PDB entry 9U6A | X-ray diffraction, 1.92 A resolution | chains B and F of the 3 polymer chains in the assembly

== Chain B ==
Molecule: Tubulin beta chain
From: Sus scrofa
Reference sequence: P02554 (TBB_PIG); the author numbering skips numbers that UniProt does not, so the offset changes along the chain: 1-358 = UniProt 1-358; 367-439 = UniProt 359-431
Amino-acid sequence (431 residues; numbered 1 to 439; 8 numbers in that range are skipped by the numbering (no residue carries them; nothing is unmodelled there); the number before each row is that of its first residue):
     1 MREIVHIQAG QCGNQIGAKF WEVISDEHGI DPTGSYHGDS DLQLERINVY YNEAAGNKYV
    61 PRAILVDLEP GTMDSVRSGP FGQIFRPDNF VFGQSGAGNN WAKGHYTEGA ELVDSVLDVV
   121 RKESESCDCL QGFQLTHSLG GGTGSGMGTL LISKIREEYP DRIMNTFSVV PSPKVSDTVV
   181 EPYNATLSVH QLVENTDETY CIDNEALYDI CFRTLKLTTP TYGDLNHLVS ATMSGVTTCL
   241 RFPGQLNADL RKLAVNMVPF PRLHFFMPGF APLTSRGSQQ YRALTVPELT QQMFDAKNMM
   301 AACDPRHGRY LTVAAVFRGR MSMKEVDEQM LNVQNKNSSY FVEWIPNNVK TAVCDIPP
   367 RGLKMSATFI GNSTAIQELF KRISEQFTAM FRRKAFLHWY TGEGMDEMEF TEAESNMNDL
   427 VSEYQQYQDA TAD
Residues lining bound ligands:
  - A1L8X (3-methoxy-2-(4-methoxy-3-oxidanyl-phenyl)-5,7-bis(oxidanyl)chromen-4-one): Gly235, Val236, Cys239, Leu240, Leu246, Ala248, Asp249, Lys252, Leu253, Asn256, Met257, Thr312, Val313, Ala314, Val316, Asn347, Asn348, Val349, Lys350, Ile376
  - GTP (guanosine-5'-triphosphate): Gly10, Gln11, Cys12, Gln15, Ile16, Asp67, Gly96, Ala97, Gly98, Asn99, Asn100, Ser138, Gly140, Gly141, Gly142, Thr143, Gly144, Val169, Pro171, Val175, Ser176, Glu181, Asn204, Leu207, Tyr222, Leu225, Asn226
Swiss-Prot annotation at these positions:
  - motif: Met1 to Ile4 (MREI motif)
  - binding site (GTP): Gln11, Glu69, Ser138, Gly142, Thr143, Gly144, Asn204, Asn226
  - binding site (Mg(2+)): Glu69
  - modified residue: Ser40 (Phosphoserine), Lys58 (N6-acetyllysine), Ser172 (Phosphoserine), Thr285 (Phosphothreonine), Thr290 (Phosphothreonine), Arg318 (Omega-N-methylarginine)
  - cross-link (Glycyl lysine isopeptide (Lys-Gly)): Lys58 (interchain with G-Cter in ubiquitin), Lys324 (interchain with G-Cter in ubiquitin)

== Chain F ==
Molecule: Designed Ankyrin Repeat Protein (DARPIN) D1
From: synthetic construct
Notes: antibody fragment or engineered binder
Amino-acid sequence (169 residues; numbered 1 to 169; the number before each row is that of its first residue):
     1 MRGSHHHHHH GSDLGKKLLE AARAGQDDEV RILMANGADV NATDASGLTP LHLAATYGHL
    61 EIVEVLLKHG ADVNAIDIMG STPLHLAALI GHLEIVEVLL KHGADVNAVD TWGDTPLHLA
   121 AIMGHLEIVE VLLKHGADVN AQDKFGKTAF DISIDNGNED LAEILQKLN
Unresolved in the structure: 1-12, 168-169

== Interface between chain B and chain F ==
Residue-residue contacts (37; chain B residue first):
  Pro173(B) with Met123(F); Gly124(F)
  Lys174(B) with Asn158(F), hydrogen bond; Asp160(F), salt bridge
  Asp177(B) with Met123(F); Gly124(F); His125(F), salt bridge
  Val179(B) with Ile90(F); Met123(F), hydrophobic; His125(F)
  Phe212(B) with Asp160(F)
  Arg213(B) with Glu159(F), salt bridge; Asp160(F), salt bridge; Glu163(F), salt bridge
  Glu391(B) with Ile122(F); Ile152(F); Asn156(F)
  Gln392(B) with Ile122(F), hydrogen bond (side chain-backbone); Met123(F)
  Ala395(B) with Leu89(F); Ile122(F), hydrophobic
  Met396(B) with Leu89(F), hydrophobic; Ile90(F), hydrophobic; Met123(F), hydrophobic
  Arg398(B) with Trp112(F); Asp114(F), salt bridge
  Arg399(B) with Ser81(F); Leu86(F); Asp110(F), salt bridge; Trp112(F); Asp114(F), salt bridge; Leu119(F)
  Ala401(B) with Ile90(F), hydrophobic
  Phe402(B) with Thr56(F); Tyr57(F), hydrophobic; Ile90(F), hydrophobic
  His404(B) with Tyr57(F), hydrogen bond
Other interface residues (no listed pair), chain B (18 interface residues in all): Pro182, Tyr208, Asp209

== In short ==
The interface between chain B and chain F involves 18 residues on one side and 20 on the other, with 3
hydrogen bonds and 8 salt bridges. Polar pairs include Lys174(B)-Asp160(F), Asp177(B)-His125(F) and
Arg213(B)-Glu159(F). Bound to chain B: GTP and compound A1L8X.
Chain B is Tubulin beta chain (Sus scrofa) and chain F is Designed Ankyrin Repeat Protein (DARPIN) D1
(synthetic construct); the structure, Tubulin-DARPin D1 in complex with a flavone, was determined by X-ray
diffraction.
